Entry 5C4A (X-ray diffraction, 4.20 A resolution (low resolution: residue-level contacts below are approximate; hydrogen-bond / salt-bridge calls are withheld)); this record covers chains B and C of the 15 polymer chains in the assembly.

== Chain B ==
Protein: DNA-directed RNA polymerase II subunit RPB2
Source organism: Saccharomyces cerevisiae (strain ATCC 204508 / S288c)
Notes: EC 2.7.7.6
UniProtKB: P08518 (RPB2_YEAST); residues 1-1224 here = UniProt positions 1-1224
Sequence (1224 residues; numbered 1 to 1224; the number before each row is that of its first residue):
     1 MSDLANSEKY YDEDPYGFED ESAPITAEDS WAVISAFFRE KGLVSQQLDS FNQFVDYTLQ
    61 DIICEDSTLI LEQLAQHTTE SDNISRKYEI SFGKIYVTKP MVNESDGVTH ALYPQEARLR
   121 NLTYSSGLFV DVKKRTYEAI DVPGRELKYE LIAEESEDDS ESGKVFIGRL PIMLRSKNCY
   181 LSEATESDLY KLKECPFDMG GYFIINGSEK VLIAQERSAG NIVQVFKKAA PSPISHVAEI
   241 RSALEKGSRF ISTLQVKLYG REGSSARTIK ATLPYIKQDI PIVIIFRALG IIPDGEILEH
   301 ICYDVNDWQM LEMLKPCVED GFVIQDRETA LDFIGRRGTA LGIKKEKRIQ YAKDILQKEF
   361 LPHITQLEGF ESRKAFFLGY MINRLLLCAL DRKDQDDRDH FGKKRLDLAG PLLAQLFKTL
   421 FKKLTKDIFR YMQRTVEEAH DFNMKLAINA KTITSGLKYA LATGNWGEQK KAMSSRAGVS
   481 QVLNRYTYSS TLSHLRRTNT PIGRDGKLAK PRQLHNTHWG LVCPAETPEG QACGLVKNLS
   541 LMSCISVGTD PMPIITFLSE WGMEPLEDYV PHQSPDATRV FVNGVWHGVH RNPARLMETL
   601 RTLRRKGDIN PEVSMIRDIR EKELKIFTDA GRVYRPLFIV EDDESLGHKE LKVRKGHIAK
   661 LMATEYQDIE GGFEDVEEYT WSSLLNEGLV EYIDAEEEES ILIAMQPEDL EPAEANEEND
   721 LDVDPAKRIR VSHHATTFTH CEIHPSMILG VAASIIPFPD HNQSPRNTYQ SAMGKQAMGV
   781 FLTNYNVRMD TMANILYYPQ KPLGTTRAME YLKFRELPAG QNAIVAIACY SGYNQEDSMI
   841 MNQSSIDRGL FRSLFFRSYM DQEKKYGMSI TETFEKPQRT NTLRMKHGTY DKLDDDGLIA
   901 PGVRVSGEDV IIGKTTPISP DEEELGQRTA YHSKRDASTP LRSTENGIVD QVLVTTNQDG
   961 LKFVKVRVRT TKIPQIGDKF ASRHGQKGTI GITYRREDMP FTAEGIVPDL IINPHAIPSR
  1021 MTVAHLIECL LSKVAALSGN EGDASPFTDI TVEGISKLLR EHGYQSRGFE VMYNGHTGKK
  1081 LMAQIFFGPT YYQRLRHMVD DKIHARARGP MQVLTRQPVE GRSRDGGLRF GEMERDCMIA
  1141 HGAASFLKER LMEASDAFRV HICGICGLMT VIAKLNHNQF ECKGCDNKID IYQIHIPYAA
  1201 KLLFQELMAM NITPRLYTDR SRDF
Unresolved in the structure: 1-19, 134-135, 151-158, 262-263, 504-508, 669-677, 714-725, 731-734, 1224
Bound ions: Zn2+: Cys1163, Cys1166, Cys1182, Cys1185

== Chain C ==
Protein: DNA-directed RNA polymerase II subunit RPB3
Source organism: Saccharomyces cerevisiae (strain ATCC 204508 / S288c)
UniProtKB: P16370 (RPB3_YEAST); numbering as in UniProt (aligned over 1-318)
Sequence (318 residues; row label = number of the first residue in the row):
     1 MSEEGPQVKI REASKDNVDF ILSNVDLAMA NSLRRVMIAE IPTLAIDSVE VETNTTVLAD
    61 EFIAHRLGLI PLQSMDIEQL EYSRDCFCED HCDKCSVVLT LQAFGESEST TNVYSKDLVI
   121 VSNLMGRNIG HPIIQDKEGN GVLICKLRKG QELKLTCVAK KGIAKEHAKW GPAAAIEFEY
   181 DPWNKLKHTD YWYEQDSAKE WPQSKNCEYE DPPNEGDPFD YKAQADTFYM NVESVGSIPV
   241 DQVVVRGIDT LQKKVASILL ALTQMDQDKV NFASGDNNTA SNMLGSNEDV MMTGAEQDPY
   301 SNASQMGNTG SGGYDNAW
Unresolved in the structure: 1-3, 269-318
Bound ions: Zn2+: Cys86, Cys88, Cys92, Cys95
Swiss-Prot annotation at these positions:
  - binding site (Zn(2+)): Cys86, Cys88, Cys92, Cys95
  - modified residue: Ser2 (N-acetylserine)

== Interface between chain B and chain C ==
Residue-residue contacts - 73 pairs, chain B then chain C:
  Asn786(B) with Val57(C)
  Tyr797(B) with Glu61(C); Phe62(C)
  Tyr798(B) with Phe62(C); Arg66(C)
  Ser844(B) with Ala168(C)
  Asp847(B) with His65(C); Leu69(C); His167(C); Ala168(C)
  Arg848(B) with His65(C); Leu69(C); Ala168(C)
  Gly849(B) with His65(C)
  Arg852(B) with His65(C)
  Ile948(B) with Glu61(C)
  Arg969(B) with Ala59(C); Asp60(C); Glu61(C)
  Thr971(B) with Glu61(C)
  Arg995(B) with Lys165(C)
  Arg996(B) with Arg34(C); Ile38(C); Ala173(C)
  Glu997(B) with Arg34(C); Arg35(C); Ile38(C); Ala39(C)
  Asp998(B) with Arg35(C)
  Phe1001(B) with Arg34(C); Phe178(C)
  Ala1003(B) with Glu177(C); Phe178(C)
  Glu1004(B) with Glu177(C)
  Gly1005(B) with Ile176(C)
  Arg1060(B) with Lys199(C); Pro202(C)
  Gly1063(B) with Pro202(C)
  Gln1065(B) with Trp192(C); Glu200(C); Trp201(C)
  Arg1067(B) with Glu194(C)
  Phe1069(B) with Trp192(C); Trp201(C)
  Glu1070(B) with Trp201(C)
  Tyr1073(B) with Phe178(C); Glu179(C); Tyr180(C)
  Gly1075(B) with Asn31(C); Arg34(C); Arg35(C)
  His1076(B) with Asn31(C)
  Thr1077(B) with Leu27(C); Asn31(C)
  Gly1078(B) with Asn31(C); Tyr180(C)
  Lys1079(B) with Tyr180(C); His188(C)
  Lys1080(B) with Tyr180(C); Asp181(C); Asn184(C); His188(C); Thr189(C)
  Leu1081(B) with His188(C); Thr189(C)
  Met1082(B) with His188(C); Thr189(C); Asp190(C)
  Gln1084(B) with Thr189(C); Asp190(C); Tyr191(C); Trp192(C); Trp201(C)
Also at the interface, not in a pair above, chain B (38 interface residues in all): Met999, Val1071, Asn1074
Also at the interface, not in a pair above, chain C (40 interface residues in all): Ala164, Glu166, Ala174, Ala175, Lys187

== Summary ==
Chain B and chain C form an interface of 38 and 40 residues respectively. Cys1163(B), Cys1166(B), Cys1182(B)
and Cys1185(B) coordinate Zn2+. From UniProt: 4 Zn2+-binding residues on chain C.
Chain B is DNA-directed RNA polymerase II subunit RPB2 and chain C is DNA-directed RNA polymerase II subunit
RPB3, both from Saccharomyces cerevisiae (strain ATCC 204508 / S288c); the structure, Crystal structure of a
transcribing RNA Polymerase II complex reveals a complete transcription bubble, was determined by X-ray
diffraction, deposited together with 5C3E, 5C44, 5C4J and 5C4X.
